6RZV - chains A and C of the 16 polymer chains in the assembly; structure by electron microscopy, 20.60 A resolution (very low resolution: no residue pairs are listed; an interface is given only as per-side residue counts).

# Chain A (and C)
Protein: Putative mitochondrial dynamin protein
From: Chaetomium thermophilum var. thermophilum DSM 1495
Notes: chain C of this document is another copy of the same molecule, construct and numbering; everything in this record applies to it too
UniProtKB: G0SGC7 (G0SGC7_CHATD); numbering as in UniProt (aligned over 219-913)
Chain sequence (695 residues; row label = number of the first residue in the row):
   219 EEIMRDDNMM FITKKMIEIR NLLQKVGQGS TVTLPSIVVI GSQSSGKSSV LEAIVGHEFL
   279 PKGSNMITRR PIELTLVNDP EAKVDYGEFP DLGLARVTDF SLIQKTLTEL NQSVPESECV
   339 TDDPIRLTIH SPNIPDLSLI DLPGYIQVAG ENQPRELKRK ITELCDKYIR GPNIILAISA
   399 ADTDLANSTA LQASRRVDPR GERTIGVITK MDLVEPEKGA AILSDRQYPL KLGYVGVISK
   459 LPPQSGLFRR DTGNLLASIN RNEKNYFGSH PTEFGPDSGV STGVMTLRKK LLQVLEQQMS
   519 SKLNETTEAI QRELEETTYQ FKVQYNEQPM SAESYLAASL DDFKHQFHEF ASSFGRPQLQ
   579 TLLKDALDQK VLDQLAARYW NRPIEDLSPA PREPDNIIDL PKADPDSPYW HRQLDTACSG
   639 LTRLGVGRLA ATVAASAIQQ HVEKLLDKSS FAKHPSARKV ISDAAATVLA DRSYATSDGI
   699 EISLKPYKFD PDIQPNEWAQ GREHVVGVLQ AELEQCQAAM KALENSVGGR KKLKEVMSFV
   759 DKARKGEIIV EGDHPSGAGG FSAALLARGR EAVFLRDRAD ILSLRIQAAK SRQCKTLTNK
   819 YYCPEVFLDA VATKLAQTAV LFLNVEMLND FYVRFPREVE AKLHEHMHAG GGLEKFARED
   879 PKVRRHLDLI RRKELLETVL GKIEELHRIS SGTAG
Unresolved in the structure: 219-223, 333-338, 365-374, 459-470, 911-913
Disulfide bonds: C812-C821
UniProt features mapped onto this chain:
  - region: G259 to S266 (G1 motif), I285 to R287 (G2 motif), D359 to G362 (G3 motif), T427 to D430 (G4 motif), I456 to L459 (G5 motif)
  - binding site (GTP): S262, G264, K265, S266, S267, G281, K428, D430, S457
  - binding site (Mg(2+)): S266, T286, D359
  - mutagenesis: D559 (D559A: Impaired mitochondrial morphology), K562 (K562A: Impaired mitochondrial morphology), F840 (F840D: Abolished GTPase activity)
What the authors report for this chain:
  - mutagenesis - Y537A, D559A, K562A, R646A: unchanged binding to liposome
  - mutagenesis - Y537A, D559A, K562A, R646A: unchanged catalytic activity on liposome

# Interface between chain A and chain C
At this resolution (21 A) residue pairs are not listed: 9 residues of chain A and 6 of chain C lie at the interface.

# Overview
9 residues of chain A and 6 residues of chain C are in contact. The paper reports that Y537A, D559A and K562A
of chain A, among others, leave binding to liposome unchanged; Y537A, D559A and K562A of chain A, among
others, leave catalytic activity on liposome unchanged.
Both chains are Putative mitochondrial dynamin protein (Chaetomium thermophilum var. thermophilum DSM 1495).
Entry 6RZV (Structure of s-Mgm1 decorating the inner surface of tubulated lipid membranes) was determined by
electron microscopy together with 6RZT, 6RZU, 6RZW and 6QL4 from the same study.
